Entry 4WJG (X-ray diffraction, 3.10 A resolution); this record covers chains B and E of the 10 polymer chains in the assembly.

# Chain B
Protein: Hemoglobin subunit beta
Source organism: Homo sapiens
UniProtKB: P68871 (HBB_HUMAN); residues 1-146 here correspond to UniProt positions 2-147 (UniProt number = residue number + 1)
Amino-acid sequence (146 residues; each row starts with the number of its first residue):
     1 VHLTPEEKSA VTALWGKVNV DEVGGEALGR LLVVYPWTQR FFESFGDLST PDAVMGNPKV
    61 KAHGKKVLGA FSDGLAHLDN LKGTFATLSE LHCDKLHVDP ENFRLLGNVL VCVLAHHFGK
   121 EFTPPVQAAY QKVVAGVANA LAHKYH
Swiss-Prot annotation at these positions:
  - binding site ((2R)-2,3-bisphosphoglycerate): Val1, His2, Lys82, His143
  - binding site (heme b): His63, His92
  - site: Glu7, Lys8 (Microbial infection: Cleavage), Gly25, Glu26 (Microbial infection: Cleavage), Gly29, Arg30 (Microbial infection: Cleavage), Tyr35, Pro36 (Microbial infection: Cleavage), Trp37, Thr38 (Microbial infection: Cleavage), Phe45, Gly46 (Microbial infection: Cleavage), Asp52, Ala53 (Microbial infection: Cleavage), Gly56, Asn57 (Microbial infection: Cleavage), Lys59 (Not glycated), Phe71, Ser72 (Microbial infection: Cleavage), Gly74, Leu75 (Microbial infection: Cleavage), Lys82 (Not glycated), Thr84, Phe85 (Microbial infection: Cleavage), His92, Cys93 (Microbial infection: Cleavage), Lys95 (Not glycated), Arg104, Leu105 (Microbial infection: Cleavage), Leu110, Val111 (Microbial infection: Cleavage), Gly119, Lys120 (Microbial infection: Cleavage), Phe122, Thr123 (Microbial infection: Cleavage), Ala128, Ala129 (Microbial infection: Cleavage) and 2 more in UniProt
  - modified residue: Val1 (N-acetylvaline), Ser9 (Phosphoserine), Thr12 (Phosphothreonine), Ser44 (Phosphoserine), Thr50 (Phosphothreonine), Lys59 (N6-acetyllysine), Lys82 (N6-acetyllysine), Thr87 (Phosphothreonine), Cys93 (S-nitrosocysteine), Lys144 (N6-acetyllysine)
  - glycosylation: Val1 (N-linked (Glc) (glycation) valine), Lys8 (N-linked (Glc) (glycation) lysine), Lys17 (N-linked (Glc) (glycation) lysine), Lys66 (N-linked (Glc) (glycation) lysine), Lys120 (N-linked (Glc) (glycation) lysine), Lys144 (N-linked (Glc) (glycation) lysine)
Ion coordination: heme Fe: His92 (together with oxygen molecule)
Residues lining bound ligands:
  - heme (HEM): Thr38, Phe41, Phe42, His63, Lys66, Val67, Ala70, Phe71, Phe85, Leu88, Leu91, His92, Leu96, Val98, Asn102, Phe103, Leu106, Val137, Leu141
  - oxygen molecule (OXY): Phe42, His63, Val67

# Chain E
Protein: Haptoglobin-hemoglobin receptor
Source organism: Trypanosoma brucei brucei
UniProtKB: I7BA80 (I7BA80_TRYBB); residue numbers follow UniProt; this construct covers 36-378
Amino-acid sequence (343 residues; row label = number of the first residue in the row):
    36 AEGLKTKDEV EKACHLAQQL KEVSITLGVI YRTTERHSVQ VEAHKTAIDK HADAVSRAVE
    96 ALTRVDVALQ RLKELGKAND TKAVKIIENI TSARENLALF NNETQAVLTA RDHVHKHRAA
   156 ALQGWSDAKE KGDAAAEDVW VLLNAAKKGN GSADVKAAAE KCSRYSSSST SETELQKAID
   216 AAANVGGLSA HKSKYGDVLN KFKLSNASVG AVRDTSGRGG KHMEKVNNVA KLLKDAEVSL
   276 AAAAAEIEEV KNAHETKAQE EMKRNGNPIE NESETNSGGN AESQGNGDRE DKNDEQQQVD
   336 EEETKVENGS SEEGSCCGNE SNGPHVMKKR HGVEGPRPVD VVS
Not modelled in the structure: 297-378
Disulfide bonds: Cys49-Cys197
Covalently attached groups: N-acetylglucosamine (NAG) linked to Asn137, Asn241
Residues lining bound ligands: heme (HEM): Lys56, Ser59, Ile60, Lys164
Reported in the primary citation:
  - contacts within the chain: Lys56-Ser59
  - binding site for heme: Lys56, Ser59, Lys164
  - mutagenesis - S59A, K164A: unchanged binding to Hp-Hb
  - mutagenesis - D168A: decreased stability
  - mutagenesis - K56A: decreased binding to Hp-Hb

# Interface between chain B and chain E
Contacting residue pairs - 16 pairs, chain B then chain E:
  Arg40(B) - Arg67(E)
  Arg40(B) - Glu70(E)  salt bridge
  Phe41(B) - Trp160(E)
  Glu43(B) - Tyr66(E)
  Glu43(B) - Leu157(E)
  Ser44(B) - Trp160(E)
  Ser44(B) - Ser161(E)  hydrogen bond (backbone-side chain)
  Lys59(B) - Ser161(E)  hydrogen bond
  Lys59(B) - Glu165(E)  salt bridge
  Thr87(B) - Tyr200(E)
  Leu91(B) - Ile60(E)  hydrophobic
  Leu91(B) - Tyr200(E)
  Lys95(B) - Glu57(E)  salt bridge
  Lys95(B) - Ser201(E)
  Lys95(B) - Ser202(E)  hydrogen bond (side chain-backbone)
  Leu96(B) - Arg67(E)
Other interface residues (no listed pair), chain B (10 interface residues in all): Phe45
Other interface residues (no listed pair), chain E (15 interface residues in all): Arg153, Lys164, Ser203
Interface features reported in the paper:
  - residue pairs: Arg40(B)-Glu70(E) (salt bridge), Ser44(B)-Ser161(E) (backbone contact), Lys59(B)-Glu165(E) (salt bridge), Lys59(B)-Ser161(E) (hydrogen bond), Lys95(B)-Glu57(E) (salt bridge), Lys95(B)-Ser202(E) (hydrogen bond)
  - interface residues, chain E: Lys56(E), Leu157(E), Tyr200(E)

# In short
Chain B and chain E form an interface of 10 and 15 residues respectively, with 3 hydrogen bonds and 3 salt
bridges. Among the polar pairs are Arg40(B)-Glu70(E), Lys59(B)-Glu165(E) and Lys95(B)-Glu57(E). The authors
report salt bridges between Arg40(B) and Glu70(E), Lys59(B) and Glu165(E) and Lys95(B) and Glu57(E); a
backbone contact between Ser44(B) and Ser161(E); hydrogen bonds between Lys59(B) and Ser161(E) and Lys95(B)
and Ser202(E). The paper reports a binding site for heme at Lys56(E), Ser59(E) and Lys164(E); D168A of chain E
reduces stability; 4 substitutions were tested in all.
Chain B is Hemoglobin subunit beta (Homo sapiens) and chain E is Haptoglobin-hemoglobin receptor (Trypanosoma
brucei brucei); the structure, Structure of T. brucei haptoglobin-hemoglobin receptor binding to human
haptoglobin-hemoglobin, was determined by X-ray diffraction.
